Entry 4I8G (X-ray diffraction, 0.80 A resolution); this record covers chain A.

# Chain A
Molecule: Cationic trypsin
Organism: Bos taurus
Notes: EC 3.4.21.4
UniProt: P00760 (TRY1_BOVIN); residues 16-238 here correspond to UniProt positions 24-246 (UniProt number = residue number + 8)
Amino-acid sequence (223 residues; each row starts with the number of its first residue; note: 10 numbers in that range are skipped by the numbering (no residue carries them; nothing is unmodelled there)):
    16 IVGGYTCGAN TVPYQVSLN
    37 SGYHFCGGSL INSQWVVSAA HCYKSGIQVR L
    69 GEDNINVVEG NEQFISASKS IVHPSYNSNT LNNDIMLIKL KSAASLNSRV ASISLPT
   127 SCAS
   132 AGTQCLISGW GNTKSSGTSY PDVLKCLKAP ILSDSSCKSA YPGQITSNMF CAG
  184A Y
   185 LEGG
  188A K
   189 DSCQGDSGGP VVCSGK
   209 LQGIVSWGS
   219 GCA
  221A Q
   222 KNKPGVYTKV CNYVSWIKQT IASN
Cystine bridges: Cys-22/Cys-157, Cys-42/Cys-58, Cys-128/Cys-232, Cys-136/Cys-201, Cys-168/Cys-182, Cys-191/Cys-220
Ion coordination: Ca2+: Glu-70, Asn-72, Val-75, Glu-80
Residues lining bound ligands: benzamidine (BEN): Asp-189, Ser-190, Cys-191, Gln-192, Ser-195, Val-213, Ser-214, Trp-215, Gly-216, Gly-219, Cys-220, Gly-226, Val-227, Tyr-228
Swiss-Prot annotation at these positions:
  - binding site (Ca(2+)): Glu-77
What the authors report for this chain:
  - Ca2+ coordination: Glu-70, Asn-72, Val-75, Glu-80
  - catalytic residues: His-57
  - binding site for sulfate ion: His-57
  - contacts within the chain: Ser-32/His-40 (hydrogen bond), His-40/Gly-193 (hydrogen bond), His-57/Asp-102 (hydrogen bond), His-91/Ser-93 (hydrogen bond)
  - Ca2+ coordination through a water molecule: Asp-71

# Overview
Ligands of chain A: benzamidine. The Ca2+ site is built by Glu-70, Asn-72, Val-75 and Glu-80. From UniProt:
Ca2+-binding residue Glu-77. From the paper: the catalytic residue His-57; a binding site for sulfate ion at
His-57.
Chain A is Cationic trypsin (Bos taurus); the structure, Bovine trypsin at 0.8 resolution, was determined by
X-ray diffraction (same publication as 4I8H, 4I8J, 4I8K and 4I8L).
